Entry 2YEZ (X-ray diffraction, 2.90 A resolution); this record covers chains A and C of the 3 polymer chains in the assembly.

Chain A:
Protein: Major histocompatibility complex class I glycoprotein haplotype B21
Organism: Gallus gallus
UniProtKB: Q95601 (Q95601_CHICK); residues -20 to 270 here correspond to UniProt positions 1-291 (UniProt number = residue number + 21)
Sequence (329 residues; numbered -20 to 308; the number before each row is that of its first residue; numbers below 1 keep their minus sign (Met-20 is residue -20)):
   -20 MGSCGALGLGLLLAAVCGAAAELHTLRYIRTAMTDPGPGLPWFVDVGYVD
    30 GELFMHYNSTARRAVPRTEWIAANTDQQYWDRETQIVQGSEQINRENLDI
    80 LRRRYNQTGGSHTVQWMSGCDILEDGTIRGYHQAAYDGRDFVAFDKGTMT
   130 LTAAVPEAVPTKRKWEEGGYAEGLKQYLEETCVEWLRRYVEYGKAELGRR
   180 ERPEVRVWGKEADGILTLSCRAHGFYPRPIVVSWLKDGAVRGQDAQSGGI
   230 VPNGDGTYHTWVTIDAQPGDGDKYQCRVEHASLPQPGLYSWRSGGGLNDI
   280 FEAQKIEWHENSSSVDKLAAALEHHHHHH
Unresolved in the structure: -20 to 0, 279-308
Differences from the reference sequence: expression tag (271-308)
Disulfides: Cys99-Cys161, Cys199-Cys255
From the paper describing this entry:
  - contacts within the chain: Arg9-Asp24
  - conformationally variable residues (side-chain flip): Arg9
  - specificity-determining residues: Gly68, Ser69, Ser97, Gly152

Chain C:
Protein: 14-3-3 protein theta
Organism: Gallus gallus
UniProtKB: Q5ZMD1 (1433T_CHICK); residues 1-10 here correspond to UniProt positions 110-119 (UniProt number = residue number + 109)
Sequence (10 residues; numbered 1 to 10; the number before each row is that of its first residue):
     1 TNPESKVFYL

Interface between chain A and chain C:
Contacting residue pairs - 48 pairs, chain A then chain C:
  Tyr7(A) - Thr1(C)  hydrogen bond (side chain-backbone)
  Tyr7(A) - Asn2(C)
  Arg9(A) - Asn2(C)  hydrogen bond
  Arg9(A) - Pro3(C)
  Arg9(A) - Phe8(C)
  Asp24(A) - Asn2(C)
  Met34(A) - Asn2(C)
  Tyr58(A) - Thr1(C)
  Arg61(A) - Glu4(C)  salt bridge
  Glu62(A) - Thr1(C)
  Glu62(A) - Asn2(C)  hydrogen bond
  Ile65(A) - Asn2(C)
  Ile65(A) - Pro3(C)
  Ile65(A) - Glu4(C)
  Ile65(A) - Ser5(C)
  Val66(A) - Asn2(C)
  Gly68(A) - Ser5(C)
  Ser69(A) - Ser5(C)
  Ser69(A) - Phe8(C)
  Ile72(A) - Ser5(C)
  Ile72(A) - Phe8(C)
  Ile72(A) - Tyr9(C)
  Asn76(A) - Phe8(C)  hydrogen bond (side chain-backbone)
  Asn76(A) - Leu10(C)  hydrogen bond (side chain-backbone)
  Leu80(A) - Leu10(C)  hydrophobic
  Arg83(A) - Leu10(C)  hydrogen bond (side chain-backbone)
  Val93(A) - Leu10(C)  hydrophobic
  Trp95(A) - Val7(C)
  Trp95(A) - Phe8(C)
  Trp95(A) - Leu10(C)  hydrophobic
  Ser97(A) - Pro3(C)
  His111(A) - Val7(C)  hydrogen bond (side chain-backbone)
  Phe120(A) - Leu10(C)  hydrophobic
  Val121(A) - Leu10(C)  hydrophobic
  Thr140(A) - Leu10(C)  hydrogen bond (side chain-backbone)
  Lys143(A) - Leu10(C)
  Trp144(A) - Val7(C)
  Trp144(A) - Tyr9(C)  hydrogen bond (side chain-backbone)
  Tyr149(A) - Lys6(C)
  Tyr149(A) - Val7(C)
  Gly152(A) - Glu4(C)
  Leu153(A) - Val7(C)  hydrophobic
  Tyr156(A) - Thr1(C)  hydrogen bond (side chain-backbone)
  Tyr156(A) - Asn2(C)
  Tyr156(A) - Pro3(C)
  Thr160(A) - Thr1(C)
  Trp164(A) - Thr1(C)
  Tyr168(A) - Thr1(C)  hydrogen bond (side chain-backbone)
Interface residues without a listed pair, chain A (34 interface residues in all): Asn73, Glu75, Ile79
Interface features reported in the paper:
  - specific contacts: Asp24(A)-Asn2(C)

In short:
Chain A and chain C form an interface of 34 and 10 residues respectively, with 11 hydrogen bonds and 1 salt
bridge. Among the polar pairs are Arg61(A)-Glu4(C), Tyr7(A)-Thr1(C) and Arg9(A)-Asn2(C). The authors report a
contact between Asp24(A) and Asn2(C). From the paper: specificity determinants Gly68(A), Ser69(A) and Ser97(A)
among others; conformational variability at Arg9(A).
Chain A is Major histocompatibility complex class I glycoprotein haplotype B21 and chain C is 14-3-3 protein
theta, both from Gallus gallus; the structure, Complex of a B21 chicken MHC class I molecule and a 10MER
chicken peptide, was determined by X-ray diffraction together with 4CVX, 4CVZ, 4CW1, 4D0B, 4D0C and 4D0D from
the same study.
